3CC4 - chains T and 0 of the 31 polymer chains in the assembly; structure by X-ray diffraction, 2.70 A resolution.

# Chain T
Protein: 50S ribosomal protein L24P
From: Haloarcula marismortui
Reference sequence: P10972 (RL24_HALMA); residues 0-119 here correspond to UniProt positions 1-120 (UniProt number = residue number + 1)
Chain sequence (120 residues; numbered 0 to 119; the number before each row is that of its first residue; numbering starts at 0):
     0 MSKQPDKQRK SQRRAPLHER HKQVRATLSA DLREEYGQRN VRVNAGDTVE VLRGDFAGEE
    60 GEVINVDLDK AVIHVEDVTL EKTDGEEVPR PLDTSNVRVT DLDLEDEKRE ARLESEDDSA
Not modelled in the structure: 0
Ion coordination: Mg2+: Gln37, Leu112, Ser114, Asp117; Na+: Ser94, Asn95 (shared with U308(0), U335(0), C342(0) of chain 0)

# Chain 0
Molecule: 23S ribosomal RNA
From: Haloarcula marismortui
Sequence (2923 nucleotides; each row starts with the number of its first residue):
     1 GUUGGCUACU AUGCCAGCUG GUGGAUUGCU CGGCUCAGGC GCUGAUGAAG GACGUGCCAA
    61 GCUGCGAUAA GCUGUGGGGA GCCGCACGGA GGCGAAGAAC CACAGAUUUC CGAAUGAGAA
   121 UCUCUCUAAC AAUUGCUUCG CGCAAUGAGG AACCCCGAGA ACUGAAACAU CUCAGUAUCG
   181 GGAGGAACAG AAAACGCAAC GUGAUGUCGU UAGUAACCGC GAGUGAACGC GAUACAGCCC
   241 AAACCGAAGC CCUCACGGGC AAUGUGGUGU CAGGGCUACC UCUCAUCAGC CGACCGUCUU
   301 CACGAAGUCU CUUGGAAUAG AGCGUGAUAC AGGGUGACAA CCCCGUACUG AAGACCAGUA
   361 CGCUGUGCGG UAGUGCCAGA GUAGCGGGGG UUGGAUAUCC CUCGCGAAUA ACGCAGGCAU
   421 CGACUGCGAA GGCUAAACAC AACCUGAGAC CGAUAGUGAA CAAGUAGUGU GAACGAACGC
   481 UGCAAAGUAC CCUCAGAAGG GAGGCGAAAU AGAGCAUGAA AUCAGUUGGC GAUCGAGCGA
   541 CAGGGCAUAC AAGGUCCCUU GACGAAUGAC CGAGACGCGA GUCUCCAGUA AGACUCACGG
   601 GAAGCCGAUG UUCUGUCGUA CGUUUUGAAA AACGAGCCAG GGAGUGUGUC UGUAUGGCAA
   661 GUCUAACCGG AGUAUCCGGG GAGGCACAGG GAAACCGACA UGGCCGCAGG GCUUUGCCCG
   721 AGGGCCGCCG UCUUCAAGGG CGGGGAGCCA UGUGGACACG ACCCGAAUCC GGACGAUCUA
   781 CGCAUGGACA AGAUGAAGCG UGCCGAAAGG CACGUGGAAG UCUGUUAGAG UUGGUGUCCU
   841 ACAAUACCCU CUCGUGAUCU AUGUGUAGGG GUGAAAGGCC CAUCGAGUCC GGCAACAGCU
   901 GGUUCCAAUC GAAACAUGUC GAAGCAUGAC CUCCGCCGAG GUAGUCUGUG AGGUAGAGCG
   961 ACCGAUUGGU GUGUCCGCCU CCGAGAGGAG UCGGCACACC UGUCAAACUC CAAACUUACA
  1021 GACGCUGUUU GACGCGGGGA UUCCGGUGCG CGGGGUAAGC CUGUGUACCA GGAGGGGAAC
  1081 AACCCAGAGA UAGGUUAAGG UCCCCAAGUG UGGAUUAAGU GUAAUCCUCU GAAGGUGGUC
  1141 UCGAGCCCUA GACAGCCGGG AGGUGAGCUU AGAAGCAGCU ACCCUCUAAG AAAAGCGUAA
  1201 CAGCUUACCG GCCGAGGUUU GAGGCGCCCA AAAUGAUCGG GACUCAAAUC CACCACCGAG
  1261 ACCUGUCCGU ACCACUCAUA CUGGUAAUCG AGUAGAUUGG CGCUCUAAUU GGAUGGAAGC
  1321 AGGGGCGAGA GCUCCUGUGG ACCGAUUAGU GACGAAAAUC CUGGCCAUAG UAGCAGCGAU
  1381 AGUCGGGUGA GAACCCCGAC GGCCUAAUGG AUAAGGGUUC CUCAGCACUG CUGAUCAGCU
  1441 GAGGGUUAGC CGGUCCUAAG UCUCACCGCA ACUCGACUGA GACGAAAUGG GAAACAGGUU
  1501 AAUAUUCCUG UGCCAUCAUG CAGUGAAAGU UGACGCCCUG GGGUCGAUCA CGCCGGGCAU
  1561 UCGCCCGGUC GAACCGUCCA ACUCCGUGGA AGCCGUAAUG GCAGGAAGCG GACGAACGGC
  1621 GGCAUAGGGA AACGUGAUUC AACCUGGGGC CCAUGAAAAG ACGAGCAUGA UGUCCGUACC
  1681 GAGAACCGAC ACAGGUGUCC AUGGCGGCGA AAGCCAAGGC CUGUCGGGAG CAACCAACGU
  1741 UAGGGAAUUC GGCAAGUUAG UCCCGUACCU UCGGAAGAAG GGAUGCCUGC UCCGGAACGG
  1801 AGCAGGUCGC AGUGACUCGG AAGCUCGGAC UGUCUAGUAA CAACAUAGGU GACCGCAAAU
  1861 CCGCAAGGAC UCGUACGGUC ACUGAAUCCU GCCCAGUGCA GGUAUCUGAA CACCUCGUAC
  1921 AAGAGGACGA AGGACCUGUC AACGGCGGGG GUAACUAUGA CCCUCUUAAG GUAGCGUAGU
  1981 ACCUUGCCGC AUCAGUAGCG GCUUGCAUGA AUGGAUUAAC CAGAGCUUCA CUGUCCCAAC
  2041 GUUGGGCCCG GUGAACUGUA CAUUCCAGUG CGGAGUCUGG AGACACCCAG GGGGAAGCGA
  2101 AGACCCUAUG GAGCUUUACU GCAGGCUGUC GCUGAGACGU GGUCGCCGAU GUGCAGCAUA
  2161 GGUAGGAGUC GUUACAGAGG UACCCGCGCU AGCGGGCCAC CCAGACAACA GUGAAAUACU
  2221 ACCCGUCGGU GACUGCGACU CUCACUCCGG GAGGAGGACA CCGAUAGCCG GGCAGUUUGA
  2281 CUGGGGCGGU ACGCGCUCGA AAAGAUAUCG AGCGCGCCCU AUGGUCAUCU CAGCCGGGAC
  2341 AGAGACCCGG CGAAGAGUGC AAGAGCAAAA GAUGACUUGA CAGUGUUCUU CCCAACGAGG
  2401 AACGCUGACG CGAAAGCGUG GUCUAGCGAA CCAAUUAGCC UGCUUGAUGC GGGCAAUUGA
  2461 UGACAGAAAA GCUACCCUAG GGAUAACAGA GUCGUCACUC GCAAGAGCAC AUAUCGACCG
  2521 AGUGGCUUGC UACCUCGAUG UCGGUUCCCU CCAUCCUGCC CGUGCAGAAG CGGGCAAGGG
  2581 UGAGGUUGUU CGCCUAUUAA AGGAGGUCGU GAGCUGGGUU UAGACCGUCG UGAGACAGGU
  2641 CGGCUGCUAU CUACUGGGUG UGUAAUGGUG UCUGACAAGA ACGACCGUAU AGUACGAGAG
  2701 GAACUACGGU UGGUGGCCAC UGGUGUACCG GUUGUUCGAG AGAGCACGUG CCGGGUAGCC
  2761 ACGCCACACG GGGUAAGAGC UGAACGCAUC UAAGCUCGAA ACCCACUUGG AAAAGAGACA
  2821 CCGCCGAGGU CCCGCGUACA AGACGCGGUC GAUAGACUCG GGGUGUGCGC GUCGAGGUAA
  2881 CGAGACGUUA AGCCCACGAG CACUAACAGA CCAAAGCCAU CAU
Not modelled in the structure: 1-9, 126-127, 715, 971-998, 1560, 1952-1963, 2137-2236, 2339-2343, 2665-2666, 2915-2923
Modified / non-standard residues: 1MA (6-hydro-1-methyladenosine-5'-monophosphate) at position 628, OMU (o2'-methyluridine 5'-monophosphate) at position 2587, OMG (o2'-methylguanosine-5'-monophosphate) at position 2588, UR3 (3-methyluridine-5'-monophoshate) at position 2619, PSU (pseudouridine-5'-monophosphate) at position 2621
Ion coordination: Na+ site 1 near U12 (its only coordinating residue here); Mg2+ site 1 near G28 (its only coordinating residue here); Na+ site 2: C40, G41, C443; Na+ site 3: G56, G61; Sr2+ site 1: C85, A86; Na+ site 4: U107, U108; Mg2+ site 2 near U115 (its only coordinating residue here); Na+ site 5: C130, U146; Na+ site 6: C141, G142; Sr2+ site 2: G147, A183 (shared with 1 residue of chain M); Mg2+ site 3: C162, U2276; K+ site 1: C162, U163, U172; 57 more Na+ sites not listed; 69 more Mg2+ sites not listed; 43 more Sr2+ sites not listed; 1 more K+ sites not listed
Residues lining bound ligands: anisomycin (ANM): G2102, G2482, A2486, C2487, A2488, U2535, A2538, U2539, G2540, U2541, U2620

# How chain T and chain 0 interact
Contacting residue pairs (109):
  Ser1(T) - A331(0)  base contact
  Ser1(T) - G446(0)  phosphate contact
  Ser1(T) - A447(0)  hydrogen bond to the phosphate
  Lys2(T) - G332(0)  hydrogen bond to the sugar
  Lys2(T) - A447(0)  hydrogen bond to the phosphate
  Lys2(T) - G448(0)  salt bridge to the phosphate
  Gln3(T) - G332(0)  sugar contact
  Gln3(T) - A447(0)  base contact
  Gln3(T) - G448(0)  hydrogen bond to the phosphate
  Pro4(T) - G332(0)  sugar contact
  Pro4(T) - G333(0)  sugar contact
  Asp5(T) - U30(0)  hydrogen bond to the sugar
  Asp5(T) - C31(0)  phosphate contact
  Lys6(T) - G446(0)  salt bridge to the phosphate
  Gln7(T) - G332(0)  hydrogen bond to the base
  Gln7(T) - G333(0)  sugar contact
  Arg8(T) - U30(0)  salt bridge to the phosphate
  Arg8(T) - C31(0)  salt bridge to the phosphate
  Arg8(T) - G333(0)  phosphate contact
  Arg8(T) - G334(0)  salt bridge to the phosphate
  Lys9(T) - G32(0)  salt bridge to the phosphate
  Gln11(T) - G333(0)  hydrogen bond to the sugar
  Gln11(T) - G334(0)  sugar contact
  Arg12(T) - C31(0)  salt bridge to the phosphate
  Arg13(T) - C31(0)  hydrogen bond to the phosphate
  Arg13(T) - G32(0)  salt bridge to the phosphate
  Pro15(T) - C100(0)  sugar contact
  Pro15(T) - C101(0)  sugar contact
  Leu16(T) - C82(0)  phosphate contact
  Leu16(T) - C83(0)  phosphate contact
  Leu16(T) - A99(0)  sugar contact
  Leu16(T) - C100(0)  hydrogen bond to the sugar
  His17(T) - A99(0)  base contact
  His17(T) - C100(0)  hydrogen bond to the sugar
  His17(T) - C101(0)  hydrogen bond to the sugar
  His20(T) - G79(0)  sugar contact
  His20(T) - A99(0)  hydrogen bond to the base
  Lys21(T) - C343(0)  hydrogen bond to the sugar
  Lys21(T) - C344(0)  sugar contact
  Lys21(T) - G345(0)  phosphate contact
  Arg24(T) - C343(0)  sugar contact
  Arg24(T) - C344(0)  salt bridge to the phosphate
  Thr26(T) - C342(0)  phosphate contact
  Thr26(T) - C343(0)  hydrogen bond to the phosphate
  Arg32(T) - G307(0)  salt bridge to the phosphate
  Arg32(T) - U308(0)  salt bridge to the phosphate
  Arg38(T) - A306(0)  salt bridge to the phosphate
  Arg38(T) - G307(0)  salt bridge to the phosphate
  Arg38(T) - U308(0)  salt bridge to the phosphate
  Arg38(T) - C343(0)  phosphate contact
  Asn39(T) - C343(0)  phosphate contact
  Asn39(T) - C344(0)  hydrogen bond to the phosphate
  Arg41(T) - A80(0)  sugar contact
  Arg41(T) - G81(0)  salt bridge to the phosphate
  Val42(T) - G81(0)  phosphate contact
  Asn43(T) - A80(0)  hydrogen bond to the phosphate
  Asn43(T) - G81(0)  phosphate contact
  Ala44(T) - G81(0)  hydrogen bond to the phosphate
  Leu51(T) - U308(0)  base contact
  Leu51(T) - C309(0)  phosphate contact
  Arg52(T) - U308(0)  hydrogen bond to the sugar
  Arg52(T) - A316(0)  phosphate contact
  Arg52(T) - A317(0)  phosphate contact
  Arg52(T) - U318(0)  salt bridge to the phosphate
  Gly53(T) - G336(0)  base contact
  Asp54(T) - G315(0)  hydrogen bond to the sugar
  Asp54(T) - A316(0)  sugar contact
  Asp54(T) - G336(0)  hydrogen bond to the base
  Val65(T) - G81(0)  sugar contact
  Val65(T) - C82(0)  phosphate contact
  Asp66(T) - C82(0)  phosphate contact
  Leu67(T) - G81(0)  phosphate contact
  Leu67(T) - C82(0)  hydrogen bond to the phosphate
  Lys69(T) - C87(0)  hydrogen bond to the base
  Leu79(T) - A484(0)  sugar contact
  Leu79(T) - A486(0)  sugar contact
  Glu80(T) - A486(0)  hydrogen bond to the sugar
  Lys81(T) - A486(0)  salt bridge to the phosphate
  Lys81(T) - G487(0)  phosphate contact
  Thr82(T) - G487(0)  hydrogen bond to the phosphate
  Thr82(T) - U488(0)  sugar contact
  Thr82(T) - A489(0)  sugar contact
  Thr82(T) - G504(0)  sugar contact
  Asp83(T) - A489(0)  sugar contact
  Val87(T) - A486(0)  phosphate contact
  Arg89(T) - G336(0)  hydrogen bond to the base
  Arg89(T) - C483(0)  hydrogen bond to the base
  Arg89(T) - A484(0)  hydrogen bond to the sugar
  Pro90(T) - A484(0)  sugar contact
  Pro90(T) - A485(0)  phosphate contact
  Asp92(T) - U335(0)  sugar contact
  Ser94(T) - U308(0)  base contact
  Ser94(T) - G334(0)  hydrogen bond to the base
  Ser94(T) - C342(0)  hydrogen bond to the sugar
  Ser94(T) - C343(0)  sugar contact
  Asn95(T) - U308(0)  base contact
  Asn95(T) - U335(0)  hydrogen bond to the sugar
  Asn95(T) - G336(0)  hydrogen bond to the phosphate
  Arg97(T) - U308(0)  salt bridge to the phosphate
  Arg97(T) - C309(0)  salt bridge to the phosphate
  Asp105(T) - A95(0)  base contact
  Asp105(T) - G97(0)  hydrogen bond to the base
  Lys107(T) - G79(0)  hydrogen bond to the base
  Lys107(T) - G97(0)  base contact
  Arg111(T) - G79(0)  salt bridge to the phosphate
  Arg111(T) - A80(0)  salt bridge to the phosphate
  Asp116(T) - C303(0)  sugar contact
  Ser118(T) - C303(0)  hydrogen bond to the phosphate
  Ser118(T) - G304(0)  phosphate contact
Other interface residues (no listed pair), chain T (57 interface residues in all): Glu18, Ala25, Asp68, Glu106, Arg108, Asp117
Other interface residues (no listed pair), chain 0 (50 interface residues in all): G77, G78, C85, C301, G452

# Summary
57 residues of chain T and 50 residues of chain 0 are in contact; the contacts include 34 hydrogen bonds and
21 salt bridges. Polar pairs include Gln7(T)-G332(0), His20(T)-A99(0) and Asp54(T)-G336(0). Chain 0 binds
anisomycin. The Sr2+ site 2 is built by G147(0) and A183(0).
Chain T is 50S ribosomal protein L24P and chain 0 is 23S ribosomal RNA, both from Haloarcula marismortui; the
structure, Co-crystal Structure of Anisomycin Bound to the 50S Ribosomal Subunit, was determined by X-ray
diffraction, deposited together with 3CC2, 3CC7, 3CCE, 3CCJ, 3CCL, 3CCM and 6 further entries.
